PDB entry 8JIM | electron microscopy, 2.98 A resolution | chains B and D of the 5 polymer chains in the assembly

# Chain B
Molecule: Guanine nucleotide-binding protein G(I)/G(S)/G(T) subunit beta-1
From: Homo sapiens
Reference sequence: P62873 (GBB1_HUMAN); numbering as in UniProt (aligned over 2-340)
Amino-acid sequence (356 residues; numbered -15 to 340; the number before each row is that of its first residue; numbers below 1 keep their minus sign (Met-15 is residue -15)):
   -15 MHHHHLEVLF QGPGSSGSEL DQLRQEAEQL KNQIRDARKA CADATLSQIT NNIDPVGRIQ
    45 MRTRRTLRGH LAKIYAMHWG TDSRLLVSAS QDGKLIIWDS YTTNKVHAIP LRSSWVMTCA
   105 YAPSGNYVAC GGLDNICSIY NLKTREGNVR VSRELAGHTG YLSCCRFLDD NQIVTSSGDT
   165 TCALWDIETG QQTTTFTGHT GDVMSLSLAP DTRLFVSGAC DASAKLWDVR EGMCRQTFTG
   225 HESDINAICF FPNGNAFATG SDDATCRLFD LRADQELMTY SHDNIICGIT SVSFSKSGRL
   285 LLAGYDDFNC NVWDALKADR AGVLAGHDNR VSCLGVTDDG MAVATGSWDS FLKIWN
Disordered / not traced: -15 to 0
Construct notes: initiating methionine (-15); expression tag (-14 to 1)
UniProt features mapped onto this chain:
  - modified residue: Ser2 (N-acetylserine), His266 (Phosphohistidine)
  - natural variant: Leu30 (L30F: In MRD42; uncertain significance), Arg52 (R52G: In MRD42), Gly64 (G64V: In MRD42), Asp76 (D76E: In MRD42; D76G: In MRD42), Gly77 (G77S: In MRD42), Lys78 (K78R: In MRD42), Ile80 (I80N: In MRD42; I80T: In MRD42), His91 (H91R: In MRD42; uncertain significance), Ala92 (A92T: In MRD42), Pro94 (P94S: In MRD42), Leu95 (L95P: In MRD42), Arg96 (R96L: In MRD42), 5 further natural variant entries in UniProt

# Chain D
Molecule: Guanine nucleotide-binding protein G(i) subunit alpha-1
From: Homo sapiens
Reference sequence: P63096 (GNAI1_HUMAN); residues 1-354 here = UniProt positions 1-354
Amino-acid sequence (354 residues; row label = number of the first residue in the row):
     1 MGCTLSAEDK AAVERSKMID RNLREDGEKA AREVKLLLLG AGESGKNTIV KQMKIIHEAG
    61 YSEEECKQYK AVVYSNTIQS IIAIIRAMGR LKIDFGDSAR ADDARQLFVL AGAAEEGFMT
   121 AELAGVIKRL WKDSGVQACF NRSREYQLND SAAYYLNDLD RIAQPNYIPT QQDVLRTRVK
   181 TTGIVETHFT FKDLHFKMFD VGAQRSERKK WIHCFEGVTA IIFCVALSDY DLVLAEDEEM
   241 NRMHASMKLF DSICNNKWFT DTSIILFLNK KDLFEEKIKK SPLTICYPEY AGSNTYEEAA
   301 AYIQCQFEDL NKRKDTKEIY THFTCSTDTK NVQFVFDAVT DVIIKNNLKD CGLF
Disordered / not traced: 1, 56-182
Construct notes: engineered mutation Asn47 (Ser in P63096), Ala203 (Gly in P63096), Ala245 (Glu in P63096), Ser326 (Ala in P63096)
UniProt features mapped onto this chain:
  - region: Lys35 to Lys46, Thr48 (G1 motif), Asp173 to Thr181 (G2 motif), Phe196 to Gly202, Gln204, Arg205 (G3 motif), Ile265 to Asp272 (G4 motif), Thr324, Cys325, Thr327 to Thr329 (G5 motif)
  - binding site (GTP): Glu43 to Lys46, Thr48, Ser151, Leu175 to Thr181, Asp200 to Gly202, Gln204, Asn269 to Asp272
  - binding site (Mg(2+)): Thr181
  - modified residue: Arg178 (ADP-ribosylarginine), Gln204 (Deamidated glutamine), Cys351 (ADP-ribosylcysteine)
  - lipidation: Gly2 (N-myristoyl glycine), Cys3 (S-palmitoyl cysteine)
  - natural variant: Gly40 (G40C: In NEDHISB; G40R: In NEDHISB), Gly45 (G45D: In NEDHISB), Thr48 (T48I: In NEDHISB; T48K: In NEDHISB), Gln52 (Q52P: In NEDHISB), Ser75 (deletion: In NEDHISB; uncertain significance), Gln172 (deletion: In NEDHISB), Asp173 (D173V: In NEDHISB), Glu186 to Phe189 (deletion: In NEDHISB; uncertain significance), Cys224 (C224Y: In NEDHISB), Lys270 (K270N: In NEDHISB; K270R: In NEDHISB), Asp272 (D272G: In NEDHISB), Val332 (V332E: In NEDHISB; uncertain significance)
  - mutagenesis: Gly42 (G42R: Abolishes switch to an activated conformation and dissociation from beta and gamma subunits upon GTP binding. Abolishes interaction with RGS family members), Glu116 (E116L: Enhances interaction (inactive GDP-bound) with RGS14), Gln147 (Q147L: Enhances interaction (inactive GDP-bound) with RGS14)

# Interface between chain B and chain D
Residue-residue contacts - 37 pairs, chain B then chain D:
  Gly53(B) - Leu23(D)
  Leu55(B) - Leu23(D)
  Leu55(B) - Gly27(D)
  Lys57(B) - His213(D)  hydrogen bond (side chain-backbone)
  Lys57(B) - Glu216(D)  salt bridge
  Tyr59(B) - His213(D)  hydrogen bond
  Lys78(B) - Leu23(D)
  Lys78(B) - Asp26(D)  salt bridge
  Ile80(B) - Leu23(D)  hydrophobic
  Lys89(B) - Ser16(D)
  Lys89(B) - Ile19(D)
  Lys89(B) - Asp20(D)  salt bridge
  Val90(B) - Arg15(D)  hydrogen bond (backbone-side chain)
  His91(B) - Arg15(D)
  Ala92(B) - Ile19(D)  hydrophobic
  Ala92(B) - Leu23(D)  hydrophobic
  Trp99(B) - Ile184(D)
  Trp99(B) - Phe199(D)  hydrophobic
  Trp99(B) - Phe215(D)  hydrophobic
  Met101(B) - Trp211(D)  hydrophobic
  Met101(B) - Cys214(D)  hydrophobic
  Leu117(B) - Ile184(D)
  Leu117(B) - Gln204(D)
  Asp118(B) - Ile184(D)
  Asn119(B) - Gly183(D)
  Tyr145(B) - Gln204(D)
  Tyr145(B) - Ser206(D)
  Tyr145(B) - Lys210(D)
  Tyr145(B) - Trp211(D)
  Gly162(B) - Ser206(D)
  Asp186(B) - Glu207(D)  hydrogen bond (side chain-backbone)
  Met188(B) - Lys210(D)
  Cys204(B) - Glu207(D)
  Cys204(B) - Lys210(D)
  Asp228(B) - Lys210(D)  salt bridge
  Asn230(B) - Lys210(D)
  Arg314(B) - Trp258(D)
Interface residues without a listed pair, chain B (28 interface residues in all): Gln75, Asn88, Gly144, Asp246, Trp332
Interface residues without a listed pair, chain D (24 interface residues in all): Asp9, Ala12, Val13, Glu186

# In short
The interface between chain B and chain D involves 28 residues on one side and 24 on the other; the contacts
include 4 hydrogen bonds and 4 salt bridges. Among the polar pairs are Lys57(B)-Glu216(D), Lys78(B)-Asp26(D)
and Lys89(B)-Asp20(D).
Here chain B is Guanine nucleotide-binding protein G(I)/G(S)/G(T) subunit beta-1 and chain D is Guanine
nucleotide-binding protein G(i) subunit alpha-1, both from Homo sapiens. Entry 8JIM (Cryo-EM structure of MMF
bound ketone body receptor HCAR2-Gi signaling complex) was determined by electron microscopy together with
8JHY, 8JII and 8JIL from the same study.
